Entry 6EGX (electron microscopy, 4.06 A resolution (low resolution: residue-level contacts below are approximate; hydrogen-bond / salt-bridge calls are withheld)); this record covers chains B and D of the 4 polymer chains in the assembly.

Chain B:
Protein: structural protein VP2
Organism: Sacbrood virus
UniProt: A0A223DN66 (A0A223DN66_9VIRU); residues 41-239 here correspond to UniProt positions 193-391 (UniProt number = residue number + 152)
Amino-acid sequence (199 residues; each row starts with the number of its first residue):
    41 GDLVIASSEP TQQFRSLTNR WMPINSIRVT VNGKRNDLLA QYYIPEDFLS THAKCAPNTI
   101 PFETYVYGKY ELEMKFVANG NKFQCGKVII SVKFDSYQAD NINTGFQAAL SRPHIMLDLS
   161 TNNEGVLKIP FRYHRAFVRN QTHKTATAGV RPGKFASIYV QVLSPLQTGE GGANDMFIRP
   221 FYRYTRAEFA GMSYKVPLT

Chain D:
Protein: minor capsid protein MiCP
Organism: Sacbrood virus
UniProt: Q9IGK7 (Q9IGK7_9VIRU); residues 1-26 here correspond to UniProt positions 304-329 (UniProt number = residue number + 303)
Amino-acid sequence (26 residues; row label = number of the first residue in the row):
     1 DNPHRFLPAN VSNRWNEYSS AYLPRV

How chain B and chain D interact:
Residue-residue contacts - 28 pairs, chain B then chain D:
  Asn-76(B) / Val-26(D)
  Asp-77(B) / Val-26(D)
  Leu-78(B) / Leu-23(D)
  Leu-78(B) / Val-26(D)
  Leu-79(B) / Leu-23(D)
  Gln-81(B) / Ser-19(D)
  Gln-81(B) / Ser-20(D)
  Gln-81(B) / Tyr-22(D)
  Gln-81(B) / Arg-25(D)
  Tyr-83(B) / Glu-17(D)
  Tyr-83(B) / Tyr-18(D)
  Tyr-83(B) / Ser-20(D)
  Asp-87(B) / Ser-20(D)
  Tyr-137(B) / Glu-17(D)
  Gln-138(B) / Asn-16(D)
  Asp-140(B) / Arg-25(D)
  Asn-141(B) / Tyr-18(D)
  Asn-141(B) / Arg-25(D)
  Thr-144(B) / Arg-25(D)
  Thr-182(B) / Arg-14(D)
  Ala-188(B) / Trp-15(D)
  Val-190(B) / Trp-15(D)
  Arg-191(B) / Asn-13(D)
  Arg-191(B) / Trp-15(D)
  Arg-191(B) / Glu-17(D)
  Pro-192(B) / Trp-15(D)
  Lys-194(B) / Glu-17(D)
  Tyr-199(B) / Arg-25(D)
Also at the interface, not in a pair above, chain B (20 interface residues in all): Ala-80

Overview:
The interface between chain B and chain D involves 20 residues on one side and 12 on the other.
Here chain B is structural protein VP2 and chain D is minor capsid protein MiCP, both from Sacbrood virus.
Entry 6EGX (Sacbrood virus of honeybee - expansion state I) was determined by electron microscopy (same
publication as 5LSF, 5OYP, 6EGV, 6EH1 and 6EIW).
